PDB entry 1ZAB | X-ray diffraction, 2.36 A resolution | chains C and D of the 4 polymer chains in the assembly

Chain C (and D):
Name: Cytidine deaminase
Organism: Mus musculus
Notes: EC 3.5.4.5; chain D of this document is another copy of the same molecule, construct and numbering; everything in this record applies to it too
Reference sequence: P56389 (CDD_MOUSE); numbering as in UniProt (aligned over 1-146)
Amino-acid sequence (146 residues; numbered 1 to 146; the number before each row is that of its first residue):
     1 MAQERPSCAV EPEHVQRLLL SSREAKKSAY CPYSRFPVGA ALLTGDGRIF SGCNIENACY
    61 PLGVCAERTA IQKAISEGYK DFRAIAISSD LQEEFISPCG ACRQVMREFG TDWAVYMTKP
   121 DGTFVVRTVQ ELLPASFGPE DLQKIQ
Unresolved in the structure: 1-8, 145-146 (chain D: 1-9)
Bound ions: Zn2+: Cys-65, Cys-99, Cys-102
Ligand contacts:
  - 3-deazauridine (URD; 1-((2R,3R,4S,5R)-tetrahydro-3,4-dihydroxy-5-(hydroxymethyl)furan-2-yl)pyridine-2,4(1h,3h)-dione), molecule 1: Ser-34, Phe-36, Val-38, Asn-54, Glu-56, Val-64, Cys-65, Ala-66, Glu-67, Ile-87, Ile-96, Ser-97, Pro-98, Cys-99
  - 3-deazauridine (URD), molecule 2: Ala-58, Cys-59, Tyr-60, Pro-61
UniProt features mapped onto this chain:
  - active site: Glu-67 (Proton donor)
  - binding site (substrate): Asn-54 to Glu-56
  - binding site (Zn(2+)): Cys-65, Cys-99, Cys-102

How chain C and chain D interact:
Residue-residue contacts - 38 pairs, chain C then chain D:
  Phe-36(C) / Leu-142(D)  hydrophobic
  Leu-91(C) / Asp-141(D)
  Leu-91(C) / Gln-146(D)
  Glu-93(C) / Gln-146(D)
  Glu-94(C) / Asp-141(D)
  Ile-96(C) / Phe-137(D)  hydrophobic
  Ser-97(C) / Ala-135(D)  hydrogen bond (side chain-backbone)
  Ser-97(C) / Ser-136(D)
  Ser-97(C) / Phe-137(D)
  Cys-99(C) / Gln-104(D)
  Gly-100(C) / Gly-100(D)
  Gly-100(C) / Ala-101(D)
  Gly-100(C) / Gln-104(D)  hydrogen bond (backbone-side chain)
  Ala-101(C) / Gly-100(D)
  Ala-101(C) / Ala-101(D)
  Arg-103(C) / Leu-133(D)
  Arg-103(C) / Pro-134(D)  hydrogen bond (side chain-backbone)
  Arg-103(C) / Ala-135(D)  hydrogen bond (side chain-backbone)
  Arg-103(C) / Ser-136(D)
  Gln-104(C) / Cys-99(D)
  Gln-104(C) / Gly-100(D)  hydrogen bond (side chain-backbone)
  Glu-131(C) / Pro-134(D)
  Leu-132(C) / Pro-134(D)
  Leu-133(C) / Gly-100(D)
  Leu-133(C) / Arg-103(D)
  Pro-134(C) / Arg-103(D)  hydrogen bond (backbone-side chain)
  Pro-134(C) / Glu-131(D)
  Pro-134(C) / Leu-132(D)
  Ala-135(C) / Ser-97(D)  hydrogen bond (backbone-side chain)
  Ala-135(C) / Arg-103(D)  hydrogen bond (backbone-side chain)
  Ser-136(C) / Ser-97(D)
  Ser-136(C) / Arg-103(D)
  Phe-137(C) / Ile-96(D)  hydrophobic
  Phe-137(C) / Ser-97(D)
  Asp-141(C) / Leu-91(D)
  Asp-141(C) / Glu-94(D)
  Leu-142(C) / Phe-36(D)  hydrophobic
  Lys-144(C) / Leu-91(D)
Also at the interface, not in a pair above, chain C (23 interface residues in all): Arg-35, Pro-98
Also at the interface, not in a pair above, chain D (21 interface residues in all): Lys-144

Summary:
23 residues of chain C and 21 residues of chain D are in contact; the contacts include 8 hydrogen bonds. Polar
contacts include Ser-97(C)/Ala-135(D), Gly-100(C)/Gln-104(D) and Arg-103(C)/Pro-134(D). Chain C binds
3-deazauridine.
Chain C and chain D are both Cytidine deaminase (Mus musculus); the structure, Crystal Structure of Mouse
Cytidine Deaminase Complexed with 3-Deazauridine, was determined by X-ray diffraction, deposited together with
2FR5 and 2FR6.
